5L4S - chain A; structure by X-ray diffraction, 1.41 A resolution.

== Chain A ==
Protein: (-)-isopiperitenone reductase
Source organism: Mentha piperita
Notes: EC 1.3.1.82
UniProtKB: Q6WAU1 (IPIPR_MENPI); residue numbers follow UniProt; this construct covers 1-314
Chain sequence (318 residues; row label = number of the first residue in the row; numbers below 1 keep their minus sign (Gly-1 is residue -1)):
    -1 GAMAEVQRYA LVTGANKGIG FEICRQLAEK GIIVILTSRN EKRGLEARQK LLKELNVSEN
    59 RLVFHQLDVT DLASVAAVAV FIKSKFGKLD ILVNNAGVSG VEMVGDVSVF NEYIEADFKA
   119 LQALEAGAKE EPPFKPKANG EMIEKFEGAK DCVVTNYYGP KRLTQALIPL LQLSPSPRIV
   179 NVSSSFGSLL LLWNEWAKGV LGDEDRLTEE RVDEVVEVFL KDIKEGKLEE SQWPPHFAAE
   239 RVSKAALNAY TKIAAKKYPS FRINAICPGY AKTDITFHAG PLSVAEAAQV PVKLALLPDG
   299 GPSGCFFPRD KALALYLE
Unresolved in the structure: -1 to 4, 315-316
Differences from the reference sequence: expression tag (-1 to 0, 315-316)
Curated features (UniProtKB/Swiss-Prot):
  - binding site (substrate): Ser182
Small-molecule neighbours:
  - beta-cyclocitral (6KX): Ser97, Phe108, Ile112, Ser182, Phe184, Phe235, Glu238, Lys242, Ile273, Thr274
  - NADP (NAP; NADP nicotinamide-adenine-dinucleotide phosphate): Gly12, Ala13, Asn14, Lys15, Gly16, Ile17, Gly18, Arg37, Arg41, Leu65, Asp66, Val67, Thr68, Asn93, Ala94, Gly95, Val96, Thr153, Val180, Ser181, Ser182, Glu238, Lys242, Cys265, Pro266, Gly267, Tyr268, Ala269, Thr271, Asp272, Ile273, Thr274
Reported in the primary citation:
  - catalytic residues: Glu238, Lys242 (proposed by the authors, not directly observed)
  - specificity-determining residues: Glu238

== Summary ==
Chain A binds beta-cyclocitral and NADP. Curated annotation (UniProt) lists substrate-binding residue Ser182.
The paper reports catalytic residues Glu238 and Lys242; the specificity determinant Glu238.
Chain A is (-)-isopiperitenone reductase (Mentha piperita); the structure, Isopiperitenone reductase from
Mentha piperita in complex with NADP and beta-Cyclocitral, was determined by X-ray diffraction, deposited
together with 5L51, 5L53, 5LCX and 5LDG.
